Entry 6D5A (X-ray diffraction, 2.62 A resolution); this record covers chain A.

Chain A:
Molecule: L, D-transpeptidase 5
From: Mycobacterium tuberculosis
Notes: EC 2.3.2.-
UniProt: P9WKV3 (LDT5_MYCTU); residue numbers follow UniProt; this construct covers 50-416
Chain sequence (388 residues; row label = number of the first residue in the row):
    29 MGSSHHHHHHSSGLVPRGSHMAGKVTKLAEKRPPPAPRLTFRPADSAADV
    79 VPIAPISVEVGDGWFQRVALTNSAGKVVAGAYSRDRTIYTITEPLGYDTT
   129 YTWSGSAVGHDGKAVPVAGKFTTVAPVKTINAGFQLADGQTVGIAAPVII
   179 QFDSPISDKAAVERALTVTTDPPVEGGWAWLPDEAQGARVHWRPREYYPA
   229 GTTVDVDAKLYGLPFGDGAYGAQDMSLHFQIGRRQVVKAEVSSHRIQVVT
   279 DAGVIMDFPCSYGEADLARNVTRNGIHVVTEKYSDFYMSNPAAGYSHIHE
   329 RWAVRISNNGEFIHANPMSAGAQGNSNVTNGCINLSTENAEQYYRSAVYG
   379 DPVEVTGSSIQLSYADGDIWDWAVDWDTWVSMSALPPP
Not modelled in the structure: 29-54, 325-327, 346-357
Sequence notes: initiating methionine (29); expression tag (30-49)
Curated features (UniProtKB/Swiss-Prot):
  - active site: His342 (Proton donor/acceptor), Cys360 (Nucleophile)
  - binding site (substrate): Tyr323, Asn337, Gly338, Asn362

Overview:
Curated annotation (UniProt) lists active-site residues His342 and Cys360 and 4 substrate-binding residues.
Chain A is L, D-transpeptidase 5 (Mycobacterium tuberculosis); the structure, Crystal structure of
L,D-transpeptidase 5 from Mycobacterium tuberculosis in apo form, was determined by X-ray diffraction,
deposited together with 6D4K and 6D51.
